7POB - chains A and D; structure by X-ray diffraction, 2.00 A resolution.

Chain A (and D):
Name: 8-amino-7-oxononanoate synthase/2-amino-3-ketobutyrate coenzyme A ligase
Organism: Thermus thermophilus
Notes: EC 2.3.1.29, 2.3.1.47; chain D of this document is another copy of the same molecule, construct and numbering; everything in this record applies to it too
UniProt: Q5SHZ8 (BIKB_THET8); residues 3-396 here correspond to UniProt positions 2-395 (UniProt number = residue number - 1)
Amino-acid sequence (421 residues; numbered -24 to 396; the number before each row is that of its first residue; numbers below 1 keep their minus sign (Met-24 is residue -24)):
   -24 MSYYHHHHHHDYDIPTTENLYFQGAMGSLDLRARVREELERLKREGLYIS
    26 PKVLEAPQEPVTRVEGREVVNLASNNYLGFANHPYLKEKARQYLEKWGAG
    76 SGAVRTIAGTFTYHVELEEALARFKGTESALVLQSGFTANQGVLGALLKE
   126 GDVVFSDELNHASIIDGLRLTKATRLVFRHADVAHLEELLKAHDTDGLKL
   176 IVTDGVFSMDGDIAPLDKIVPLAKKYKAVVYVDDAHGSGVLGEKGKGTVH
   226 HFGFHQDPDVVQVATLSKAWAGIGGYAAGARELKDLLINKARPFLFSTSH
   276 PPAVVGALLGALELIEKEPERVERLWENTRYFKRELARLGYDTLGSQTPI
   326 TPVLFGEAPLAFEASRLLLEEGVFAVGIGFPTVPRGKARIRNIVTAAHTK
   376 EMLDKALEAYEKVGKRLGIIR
Not modelled in the structure: -24 to 1
Differences from the reference sequence: initiating methionine (-24); expression tag (-23 to 2)
UniProt features mapped onto this chain:
  - binding site (pyridoxal 5'-phosphate): Gly111, Phe112, Ser183, Asp208 to His211, Thr240 to Lys243
  - binding site (substrate): His136, Thr357
  - modified residue: Lys243 (N6-(pyridoxal phosphate)lysine)
Covalent attachments: pyridoxal phosphate (PLP) linked to Lys243
Metal / ion sites: Na+: Glu295, Glu386
Ligand contacts:
  - pyridoxal phosphate (PLP), molecule 1: Ser110, Gly111, Phe112, Asn115, His136, Ser138, Asp179, Ser183, Asp208, Ala210, His211, Thr240, Ser242, Gly249
  - pyridoxal phosphate (PLP), molecule 2: Phe271, Ser272, Thr273

Chain A / chain D interface:
Contacting residue pairs (197; chain A residue first):
  Gly2(A) with Thr170(D); Asp171(D)
  Ser3(A) with Thr170(D), hydrogen bond (side chain-backbone); Gly172(D), hydrogen bond (side chain-backbone); Lys174(D); Lys202(D)
  Leu4(A) with Gly172(D), hydrogen bond (backbone-backbone); Leu173(D)
  Asp5(A) with Asp234(D)
  Leu6(A) with Leu122(D), hydrophobic; Val204(D); Pro233(D); Asp234(D), hydrogen bond (backbone-side chain); Val236(D), hydrophobic; Ala255(D), hydrophobic
  Arg7(A) with Glu103(D), salt bridge; Pro233(D); Ala255(D); Glu257(D), salt bridge
  Arg9(A) with Leu122(D), hydrogen bond (side chain-backbone); Lys124(D); Asp127(D), salt bridge; Gly172(D); Leu173(D)
  Val10(A) with Glu257(D); Leu258(D)
  Glu13(A) with Leu261(D); Lys265(D), salt bridge
  Leu14(A) with Glu257(D); Asp260(D); Leu261(D), hydrophobic
  Leu17(A) with Asn264(D)
  Tyr23(A) with Asp260(D), hydrogen bond; Asn264(D)
  Ile24(A) with Thr81(D); Asn264(D), hydrogen bond (backbone-side chain)
  Pro26(A) with Arg80(D); Thr81(D); Ile263(D)
  Lys27(A) with Thr85(D)
  Val28(A) with Thr85(D); Phe86(D); Thr87(D)
  Leu29(A) with Ala83(D); Thr85(D), hydrogen bond (backbone-backbone); Phe86(D); Thr87(D), hydrogen bond (backbone-backbone)
  Glu30(A) with Trp72(D); Thr87(D)
  Ala31(A) with Trp72(D); Phe86(D)
  Pro32(A) with Lys71(D); Trp72(D); Phe86(D)
  Gln33(A) with Gly75(D); Ser76(D), hydrogen bond (side chain-backbone); Ala83(D), hydrogen bond (side chain-backbone); Phe86(D)
  Ala48(A) with Ile82(D); Ala83(D), hydrophobic
  Ser49(A) with Gly77(D)
  Asn50(A) with Gly77(D), hydrogen bond (backbone-backbone); Ala78(D)
  Ala56(A) with Gly73(D); Ala74(D), hydrogen bond (backbone-backbone); Gly75(D), hydrogen bond (backbone-backbone)
  Asn57(A) with Trp72(D); Gly73(D), hydrogen bond (side chain-backbone)
  Leu61(A) with Ala74(D), hydrophobic
  Lys62(A) with Leu69(D); Glu70(D), hydrogen bond (side chain-backbone); Gly73(D)
  Ala65(A) with Leu69(D), hydrophobic
  Arg66(A) with Leu69(D)
  Leu69(A) with Lys62(D); Ala65(D), hydrophobic; Arg66(D)
  Glu70(A) with Lys62(D), hydrogen bond (backbone-side chain)
  Lys71(A) with Pro32(D)
  Trp72(A) with Glu30(D); Ala31(D); Pro32(D); Asn57(D)
  Gly73(A) with Ala56(D); Asn57(D), hydrogen bond (backbone-side chain); Lys62(D)
  Ala74(A) with Ala56(D), hydrogen bond (backbone-backbone); Ala246(D)
  Gly75(A) with Gln33(D); Ala56(D), hydrogen bond (backbone-backbone); Ala246(D)
  Ser76(A) with Gln33(D), hydrogen bond (backbone-side chain)
  Gly77(A) with Gln33(D); Ser49(D); Asn50(D), hydrogen bond (backbone-backbone)
  Arg80(A) with Pro26(D)
  Thr81(A) with Ile24(D); Pro26(D)
  Ile82(A) with Ala48(D); Phe349(D); Val351(D), hydrophobic
  Ala83(A) with Leu29(D); Gln33(D); Phe349(D), hydrophobic
  Thr85(A) with Lys27(D); Val28(D); Leu29(D), hydrogen bond (backbone-backbone)
  Phe86(A) with Val28(D); Leu29(D); Ala31(D); Pro32(D); Gln33(D)
  Thr87(A) with Val28(D); Leu29(D), hydrogen bond (backbone-backbone); Glu30(D)
  Gln109(A) with Gln109(D)
  Ser110(A) with Gln109(D); Ser272(D)
  Phe112(A) with Gln116(D); Arg267(D); Pro268(D), hydrophobic; Phe271(D); Ser272(D)
  Thr113(A) with Thr113(D)
  Gln116(A) with Phe112(D); Gln116(D), hydrogen bond
  Leu122(A) with Leu6(D), hydrophobic; Arg9(D), hydrogen bond (backbone-side chain)
  Lys124(A) with Arg9(D); Glu13(D), salt bridge
  Asp127(A) with Arg9(D), salt bridge
  His136(A) with Phe271(D)
  Ala137(A) with Arg267(D), hydrogen bond (backbone-side chain); Phe271(D), hydrophobic
  Asp141(A) with Leu145(D); Arg267(D), salt bridge
  Arg144(A) with Leu145(D), hydrogen bond (side chain-backbone); Arg267(D)
  Leu145(A) with Asp141(D); Arg144(D), hydrogen bond (backbone-side chain); Leu145(D), hydrophobic
  Thr170(A) with Ser3(D)
  Asp171(A) with Gly2(D)
  Gly172(A) with Ser3(D); Leu4(D), hydrogen bond (backbone-backbone)
  Leu173(A) with Leu4(D); Arg9(D)
  Lys174(A) with Ser3(D), hydrogen bond
  Tyr201(A) with Ser3(D)
  Lys202(A) with Ser3(D), hydrogen bond (backbone-side chain)
  Val204(A) with Leu6(D)
  Pro233(A) with Leu6(D); Arg7(D)
  Asp234(A) with Asp5(D); Leu6(D), hydrogen bond (side chain-backbone)
  Val236(A) with Leu6(D), hydrophobic
  Ser242(A) with Thr273(D), hydrogen bond
  Ala246(A) with Ala74(D); Gly75(D)
  Ile248(A) with Ile248(D), hydrophobic; Ser274(D); Pro276(D)
  Ala255(A) with Arg7(D)
  Glu257(A) with Val10(D); Leu14(D)
  Leu258(A) with Val10(D)
  Asp260(A) with Leu14(D); Tyr23(D), hydrogen bond
  Leu261(A) with Glu13(D); Leu14(D), hydrophobic
  Ile263(A) with Ile24(D); Pro26(D)
  Asn264(A) with Leu17(D); Leu22(D); Tyr23(D); Ile24(D), hydrogen bond (side chain-backbone)
  Lys265(A) with Glu13(D), salt bridge
  Arg267(A) with Ala137(D), hydrogen bond (side chain-backbone); Asp141(D), salt bridge
  Pro268(A) with Phe112(D), hydrophobic
  Phe271(A) with Phe112(D), hydrophobic; Ala137(D), hydrophobic
  Ser272(A) with Ser110(D); Phe112(D)
  Thr273(A) with Ser242(D), hydrogen bond
  Ser274(A) with Ile248(D)
  Pro276(A) with Ile248(D)
  Ala278(A) with Ala278(D), hydrophobic
  Val279(A) with Pro276(D), hydrophobic; Val279(D), hydrophobic
  Phe349(A) with Ile82(D); Ala83(D), hydrophobic
  Val351(A) with Ile82(D)
  Ile353(A) with Ile82(D), hydrophobic
  Pro356(A) with Leu270(D), hydrophobic
  Thr357(A) with Phe271(D)
  Arg366(A) with Ile82(D)
Interface residues without a listed pair, chain A (109 interface residues in all): Arg16, Leu22, Asn51, Ala78, Val90, Leu123, Ile140, Asp169, Met184, Gly247, Leu270, His275, Ala282
Interface residues without a listed pair, chain D (106 interface residues in all): Arg16, Asn51, Phe55, Leu61, Val90, Leu123, His136, Ile140, Asp169, Gly247, Arg256, His275, Ala282

Summary:
Chain A and chain D form an interface of 109 and 106 residues respectively; the contacts include 38 hydrogen
bonds and 9 salt bridges. Among the polar pairs are Arg7(A)-Glu103(D), Arg7(A)-Glu257(D) and
Arg9(A)-Asp127(D). Ligands of chain A: pyridoxal phosphate. Covalently linked pyridoxal phosphate: at
Lys243(A).
Both chains are 8-amino-7-oxononanoate synthase/2-amino-3-ketobutyrate coenzyme A ligase (Thermus
thermophilus). Entry 7POB (An Irreversible, Promiscuous and Highly Thermostable Claisen-Condensation
Biocatalyst Drives the Synthesis of Substituted Pyrroles) was determined by X-ray diffraction (same
publication as 7POA and 7POC).
